8VWW - chains A and C of the 5 polymer chains in the assembly; structure by electron microscopy, 3.90 A resolution.

== Chain A ==
Name: GP38
From: Crimean-Congo hemorrhagic fever virus strain IbAr10200
UniProt: Q8JSZ3 (GP_CCHFI); numbering as in UniProt (aligned over 248-515)
Amino-acid sequence (268 residues; each row starts with the number of its first residue):
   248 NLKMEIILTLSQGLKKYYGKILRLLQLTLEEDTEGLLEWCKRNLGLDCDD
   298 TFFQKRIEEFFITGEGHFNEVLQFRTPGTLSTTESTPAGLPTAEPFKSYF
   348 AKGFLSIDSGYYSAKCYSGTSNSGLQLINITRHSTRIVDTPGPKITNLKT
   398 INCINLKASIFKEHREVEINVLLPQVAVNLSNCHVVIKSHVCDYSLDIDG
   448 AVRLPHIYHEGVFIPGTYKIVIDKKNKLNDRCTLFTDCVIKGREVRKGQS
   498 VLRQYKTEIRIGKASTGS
Not modelled in the structure: 325-339, 510-515
Disulfide bonds: C287-C295, C363-C439, C400-C485, C430-C479

== Chain C ==
Name: ADI-46152 Fab Light Chain
From: Homo sapiens
Notes: antibody fragment or engineered binder
Amino-acid sequence (212 residues; numbered 1 to 212; the number before each row is that of its first residue):
     1 AILLTQSPSSLSASVGDRVTITCRASQGISSALAWYQQKPGRAPKVLIYD
    51 ASSLANGVPSRFSGSGSGTDFTLTINSLQPEDFATYYCQQFNYYPLTFGG
   101 GTKVEIKRTVAAPSVFIFPPSDEQLKSGTASVVCLLNNFYPREAKVQWKV
   151 DNALQSGNSQESVTEQDSKDSTYSLSSTLTLSKADYEKHKVYACEVTQGT
   201 TSVTKSFNRGEC
Not modelled in the structure: 108-212
Disulfide bonds: C23-C88

== How chain A and chain C interact ==
Residue-residue contacts - 12 pairs, chain A then chain C:
  N248(A) - A1(C)
  M251(A) - Q27(C)  hydrogen bond
  M251(A) - Y93(C)  hydrophobic
  M251(A) - Y94(C)
  E252(A) - Y93(C)
  E252(A) - Y94(C)  hydrogen bond (backbone-backbone)
  I253(A) - N92(C)
  I253(A) - Y93(C)  hydrophobic
  I254(A) - F91(C)
  I254(A) - N92(C)
  I254(A) - Y93(C)
  I254(A) - Y94(C)  hydrophobic
Also at the interface, not in a pair above, chain A (6 interface residues in all): E285
Also at the interface, not in a pair above, chain C (7 interface residues in all): I2
From the paper, about this interface:
  - epitope / paratope residues, chain A: N248(A), E252(A), I254(A)

== In short ==
6 residues of chain A face 7 of chain C across their interface; the contacts include 2 hydrogen bonds. Polar
contacts include M251(A)-Q27(C) and E252(A)-Y94(C). The paper reports epitope/paratope residues N248(A),
E252(A) and I254(A).
Chain A is GP38 (Crimean-Congo hemorrhagic fever virus strain IbAr10200) and chain C is ADI-46152 Fab Light
Chain (Homo sapiens); the structure, CCHFV GP38 bound to ADI-46152 and ADI-58048 Fabs, was determined by
electron microscopy, deposited together with 8VVK and 8VVL.
